PDB entry 6JEF | X-ray diffraction, 1.58 A resolution | chain A

Chain A:
Molecule: Ferritin light chain
Source organism: Equus caballus
UniProt: P02791 (FRIL_HORSE); residues 1-174 here correspond to UniProt positions 2-175 (UniProt number = residue number + 1)
Chain sequence (174 residues; each row starts with the number of its first residue):
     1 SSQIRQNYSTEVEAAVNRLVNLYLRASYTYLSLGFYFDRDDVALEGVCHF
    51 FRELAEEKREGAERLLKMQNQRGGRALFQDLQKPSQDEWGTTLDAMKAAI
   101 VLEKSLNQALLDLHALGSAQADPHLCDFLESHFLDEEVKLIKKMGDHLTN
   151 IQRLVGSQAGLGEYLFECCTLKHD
Disordered / not traced: 1, 173-174
Sequence notes: engineered mutation Cys168 (Arg169 in P02791), Cys169 (Leu170 in P02791)
Ion coordination: Cd2+ site 1 near Asp80 (its only coordinating residue here); Cd2+ site 2 near Glu130 (its only coordinating residue here)
Curated features (UniProtKB/Swiss-Prot):
  - region: Glu53 to Glu60 (Catalytic site for iron oxidation)
  - binding site (Fe cation): Glu53, Glu56, Glu57, Glu60, Glu63
  - modified residue: Ser1 (N-acetylserine)

In short:
UniProt lists 5 Fe cation-binding residues.
Chain A is Ferritin light chain (Equus caballus); the structure, Crystal structure of apo-R168C/L169C-Fr, was
determined by X-ray diffraction (same publication as 6JEE).
